7O78 - chains A and B; structure by X-ray diffraction, 1.58 A resolution.

# Chain A (and B)
Protein: Polysaccharide lyase from Pseudopedobacter saltans, Pedsa3807
Source organism: Pseudopedobacter saltans (strain ATCC 51119 / DSM 12145 / JCM 21818 / LMG 10337 / NBRC 100064 / NCIMB 13643)
Notes: chain B of this document is another copy of the same molecule, construct and numbering; everything in this record applies to it too
UniProt: F0S763 (F0S763_PSESL); residues 16-506 here correspond to UniProt positions 22-512 (UniProt number = residue number + 6)
Amino-acid sequence (492 residues; each row starts with the number of its first residue):
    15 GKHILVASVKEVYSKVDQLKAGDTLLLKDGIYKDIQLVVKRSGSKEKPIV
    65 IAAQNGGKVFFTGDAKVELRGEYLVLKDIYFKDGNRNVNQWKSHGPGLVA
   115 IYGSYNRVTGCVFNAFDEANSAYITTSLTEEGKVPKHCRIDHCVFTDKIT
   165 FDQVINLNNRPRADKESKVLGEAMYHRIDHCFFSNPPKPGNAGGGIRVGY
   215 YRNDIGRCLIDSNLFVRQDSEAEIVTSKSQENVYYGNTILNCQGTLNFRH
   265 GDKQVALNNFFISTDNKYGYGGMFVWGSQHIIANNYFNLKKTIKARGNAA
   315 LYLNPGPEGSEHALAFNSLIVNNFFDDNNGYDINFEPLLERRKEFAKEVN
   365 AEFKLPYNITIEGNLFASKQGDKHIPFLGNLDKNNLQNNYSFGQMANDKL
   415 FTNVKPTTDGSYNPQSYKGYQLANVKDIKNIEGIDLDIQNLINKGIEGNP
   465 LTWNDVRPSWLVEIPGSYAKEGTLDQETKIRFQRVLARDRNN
Disordered / not traced: 15 (chain B: fully traced)
Sequence notes: expression tag (15)

# Interface between chain A and chain B
Pairs across the interface (31; chain A residue first):
  Arg-153(A) / Gln-497(B)
  His-156(A) / Gln-497(B)
  Arg-191(A) / Gln-490(B)
  Arg-191(A) / Ile-494(B)
  Arg-191(A) / Gln-497(B)  hydrogen bond
  Asp-193(A) / Gln-497(B)
  His-194(A) / Gln-497(B)  hydrogen bond
  Leu-223(A) / Gln-490(B)
  Asp-225(A) / Ile-494(B)
  Ser-226(A) / Ile-494(B)
  Tyr-249(A) / Glu-491(B)
  Tyr-249(A) / Ile-494(B)  hydrophobic
  Gln-429(A) / Lys-47(B)  hydrogen bond
  Asp-449(A) / Asp-489(B)
  Asp-449(A) / Gln-490(B)  hydrogen bond (side chain-backbone)
  Leu-450(A) / Gln-490(B)
  Leu-450(A) / Glu-491(B)
  Asn-454(A) / Asp-97(B)  hydrogen bond
  Leu-455(A) / Glu-491(B)
  Lys-458(A) / Lys-47(B)  hydrogen bond (backbone-side chain)
  Lys-458(A) / Asp-97(B)  salt bridge
  Lys-458(A) / Glu-491(B)  salt bridge
  Glu-461(A) / Lys-47(B)  salt bridge
  Glu-461(A) / Asn-99(B)
  Asn-463(A) / Arg-498(B)  hydrogen bond
  Pro-464(A) / Arg-498(B)
  Leu-465(A) / Arg-498(B)
  Asn-468(A) / Ala-501(B)
  Asn-468(A) / Asn-505(B)  hydrogen bond (backbone-side chain)
  Asp-469(A) / Arg-498(B)  salt bridge
  Arg-471(A) / Asn-505(B)  hydrogen bond
Also at the interface, not in a pair above, chain A (23 interface residues in all): Ser-473
Also at the interface, not in a pair above, chain B (13 interface residues in all): Gly-98, Arg-504

# Overview
Chain A and chain B form an interface of 23 and 13 residues respectively, with 9 hydrogen bonds and 4 salt
bridges. Polar contacts include Lys-458(A)/Asp-97(B), Lys-458(A)/Glu-491(B) and Glu-461(A)/Lys-47(B).
Chain A and chain B are both Polysaccharide lyase from Pseudopedobacter saltans, Pedsa3807 (Pseudopedobacter
saltans (strain ATCC 51119 / DSM 12145 / JCM 21818 / LMG 10337 / NBRC 100064 / NCIMB 13643)); the structure,
Structure of the PL6 family chondroitinase B from Pseudopedobacter saltans, Pedsa3807, was determined by X-ray
diffraction (same publication as 7O77, 7O79, 7O7A and 7O7T).
